8XKL - chains 8 and 9 of the 8 polymer chains in the assembly; structure by electron microscopy, 2.84 A resolution.

Chain 8:
Protein: Acpii-2
Organism: Chroomonas placoidea
Amino-acid sequence (217 residues; row label = number of the first residue in the row):
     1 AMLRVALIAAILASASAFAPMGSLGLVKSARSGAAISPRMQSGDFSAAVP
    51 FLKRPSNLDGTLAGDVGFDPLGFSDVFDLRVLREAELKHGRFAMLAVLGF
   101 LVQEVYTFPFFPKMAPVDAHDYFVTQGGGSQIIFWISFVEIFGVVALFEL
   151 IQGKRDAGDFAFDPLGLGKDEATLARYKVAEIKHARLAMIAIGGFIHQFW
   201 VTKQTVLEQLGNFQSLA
Unresolved in the structure: 1-43, 217
Bound ions: chlorophyll a Mg (6 sites), coordinated by Ala48, Glu86, Gln131, Glu140, Glu181, Gln198
Residues lining bound ligands:
  - 8CT ((6'R,11cis,11'cis,13cis,15cis)-4',5'-didehydro-5',6'-dihydro-beta,beta-carotene): Trp135, Phe138, Phe142
  - chlorophyll a (CLA), molecule 1: Ala47, Ala48, Val49, Pro50, Phe51, Val66, Phe68
  - chlorophyll a (CLA), molecule 2: Leu58, Leu62, Ala63, Gly64, Asp65, Val66, Gly67, Phe68, Asp69, Phe73, Ser74, Leu79, Leu82, Arg83, Ala85, Glu86, His89, Arg186, Met189, Ile190
  - chlorophyll a (CLA), molecule 3: Phe73, Phe77, Leu82, His89
  - chlorophyll a (CLA), molecule 4: Val81, Glu84, Ala85, Lys88, His89, Phe92, Ile133, Ile136, Ser137, Glu140, Ile141, Gly143, Val144, Leu147
  - chlorophyll a (CLA), molecule 5: Arg91, Met94, Leu95, Leu98, Gly158, Asp159, Phe160, Ala161, Phe162, Asp163, Leu167, Gly168, Leu174, Tyr177, Lys178, Ala180, Glu181
  - chlorophyll a (CLA), molecule 6: Phe92, Leu95, Ala96, Leu98, Gly99, Val102, Gln103, Tyr106, Thr107, Phe108, Phe111, Pro112, Met114, Phe123, Ile132
  - chlorophyll a (CLA), molecule 7: Phe111, Phe123, Gln126, Gly127, Gly128, Gln131, Ile132, Trp135
  - chlorophyll a (CLA), molecule 8: His120, Asp121, Val124, Gly129, Ser130, Ile132, Ile133
  - chlorophyll a (CLA), molecule 9: Phe138, Phe142, Phe160, Ala161, Phe162
  - chlorophyll a (CLA), molecule 10: Arg176, Val179, Ala180, Lys183, His184, Leu187
  - chlorophyll a (CLA), molecule 11: Ile190, Gly193, Gly194, His197, Gln198, Val201, Thr202, Gln209, Phe213, Gln214, Ser215, Leu216
  - chlorophyll a (CLA), molecule 12: His197, Trp200, Val201
  - chlorophyll a (CLA), molecule 13: Phe213, Ser215, Leu216
  - Allobetaxanthin (IHT; (1R)-3,5,5-trimethyl-4-[(3E,5E,7E,9E,11E,13E,15E,17E)-3,7,12,16-tetramethyl-18-(2,6,6-trimethylcyclohexen-1-yl)octadeca-3,5,7,9,11,13,15,17-octaen-1-ynyl]cyclohex-3-en-1-ol): Phe68, Val117, His120, Asp121, Met189, Ile190, Ile192, Gly193, Ile196, His197, Trp200
  - Alloxanthin (II0; (1R)-3,5,5-trimethyl-4-[(3E,5E,7E,9E,11E,13E,15E)-3,7,12,16-tetramethyl-18-[(4R)-2,6,6-trimethyl-4-oxidanyl-cyclohexen-1-yl]octadeca-3,5,7,9,11,13,15-heptaen-1,17-diynyl]cyclohex-3-en-1-ol), molecule 1: Phe68, Asp69, Pro70, Leu71, Gly72, Phe73, His89, Phe92, Ala93, Ala96, Phe100, Gln103, Pro116, Val117, Ala119, His120, Met189, Ile190, Ile192, Ile196
  - Alloxanthin (II0), molecule 2: Lys88, Arg91, Phe92, Leu95, Phe110, Phe111, Gln126, Ile132, Ile136, Val139, Glu140, Phe160
  - Alloxanthin (II0), molecule 3: Met94, Leu95, Val97, Leu98, Phe162, Asp163, Pro164, Leu165, Gly166, Leu167, His184, Leu187, Ala188, Ala191, Phe195, Gln198, Val206, Leu210
  - Alloxanthin (II0), molecule 4: Gly127, Ser130, Gln131, Phe134, Trp135
  - Alloxanthin (II0), molecule 5: Lys183, Arg186, Leu187, Ile190, Val201
  - Chlorophyll c2 (KC2): Arg176, Tyr177, Ala180, His184, Leu187

Chain 9:
Protein: Acpii-3
Organism: Chroomonas placoidea
Amino-acid sequence (222 residues; row label = number of the first residue in the row):
     1 ITHSRMLRTAILALCVAGASAFTASPALYKSASRKAAVSGMKMQDRSYAM
    51 PFLSRPPALDGSMAGDVGFDPLGFSNYFDLKWLREAELKHGRVCMLGCLG
   101 FLVQEQANLPLPGFDNKLATEAFFSVPAGGLWQIFFSLGAIEIITNKGKL
   151 TPGSMFTGGRAPGDLDFDPLNLSVDETALRRFELAELKHARLAMIGLGGM
   201 LHQMLLTKQAPIEQLTNFKSLA
Unresolved in the structure: 1-44
Bound ions: chlorophyll a Mg (5 sites), coordinated by Ala49, Glu87, Gln104, Glu186, Gln203
Residues lining bound ligands:
  - 8CT ((6'R,11cis,11'cis,13cis,15cis)-4',5'-didehydro-5',6'-dihydro-beta,beta-carotene): Phe69, Thr120, Phe123, Phe124, Ile195, Leu197, Gly198, Leu201, His202, Leu205
  - chlorophyll a (CLA), molecule 1: Tyr48, Ala49, Met50, Pro51, Phe52, Val67, Phe69
  - chlorophyll a (CLA), molecule 2: Leu59, Met63, Ala64, Gly65, Asp66, Val67, Gly68, Phe69, Asp70, Phe74, Ser75, Leu80, Leu83, Arg84, Ala86, Glu87, His90, Arg191, Met194, Ile195
  - chlorophyll a (CLA), molecule 3: Phe74, Phe78, Trp82, Leu83, Ala86, His90
  - chlorophyll a (CLA), molecule 4: Trp82, Glu85, Ala86, Lys89, His90, Phe135, Leu138, Gly139, Glu142, Asn146, Leu150, Met155
  - chlorophyll a (CLA), molecule 5: Arg92, Met95, Leu96, Gly163, Asp164, Leu165, Asp166, Phe167, Asp168, Leu172, Ser173, Leu179, Phe182, Glu183, Ala185, Glu186, His189
  - chlorophyll a (CLA), molecule 6: Val93, Leu96, Gly97, Leu99, Gly100, Val103, Gln104, Ala107, Asn108, Leu109, Gly113, Phe114, Asp115, Asn116, Ala122, Phe123, Val126, Leu131, Ile134
  - chlorophyll a (CLA), molecule 7: Phe114, Pro127, Gly129, Gly130, Gln133, Ile134, Ser137
  - chlorophyll a (CLA), molecule 8: Arg181, Leu184, Ala185, Lys188, His189, Leu192
  - chlorophyll a (CLA), molecule 9: Phe182, Ala185, His189, Leu192
  - chlorophyll a (CLA), molecule 10: Ile195, Gly196, Gly198, Gly199, His202, Gln203, Leu206, Thr207, Gln214, Phe218, Lys219, Leu221
  - chlorophyll a (CLA), molecule 11: His202, Leu205, Leu206
  - chlorophyll a (CLA), molecule 12: Phe218, Ser220, Leu221
  - Alloxanthin (II0; (1R)-3,5,5-trimethyl-4-[(3E,5E,7E,9E,11E,13E,15E)-3,7,12,16-tetramethyl-18-[(4R)-2,6,6-trimethyl-4-oxidanyl-cyclohexen-1-yl]octadeca-3,5,7,9,11,13,15-heptaen-1,17-diynyl]cyclohex-3-en-1-ol), molecule 1: Phe69, Asp70, Pro71, Leu72, Gly73, Phe74, His90, Val93, Cys94, Gly97, Phe101, Gln104, Ala119, Ala122, Phe123, Met194, Leu197, Leu201
  - Alloxanthin (II0), molecule 2: Lys89, Arg92, Val93, Leu96, Leu109, Leu111, Pro112, Phe114, Ile134, Leu138, Glu142, Leu165
  - Alloxanthin (II0), molecule 3: Met95, Leu96, Cys98, Leu99, Phe167, Asp168, Pro169, Leu170, Asn171, Leu172, His189, Leu192, Ala193, Gly196, Gly199, Met200, Gln203, Leu215
  - Alloxanthin (II0), molecule 4: Lys188, Arg191, Leu192, Ile195, Leu206

Interface between chain 8 and chain 9:
Pairs across the interface (16):
  Phe142(8) with Met50(9), hydrophobic; Pro71(9), hydrophobic
  Val145(8) with Leu53(9), hydrophobic; Pro71(9); Leu72(9), hydrophobic
  Ala146(8) with Phe52(9), hydrophobic; Leu53(9), hydrophobic
  Glu149(8) with Leu53(9); Ser54(9), hydrogen bond
  Lys154(8) with Arg46(9), hydrogen bond (backbone-side chain); Ser54(9)
  Arg155(8) with Arg46(9); Phe52(9)
  Asp159(8) with Phe52(9)
  Phe160(8) with Phe52(9)
  Ala161(8) with Pro51(9), hydrophobic
Other interface residues (no listed pair), chain 8 (11 interface residues in all): Ile141, Asp156
Other interface residues (no listed pair), chain 9 (9 interface residues in all): Phe69

In short:
11 residues of chain 8 face 9 of chain 9 across their interface; the contacts include 2 hydrogen bonds. Polar
contacts include Glu149(8)-Ser54(9) and Lys154(8)-Arg46(9). 2 chlorophyll a molecules, one Alloxanthin
molecule and one compound 8CT molecule are bound between chain 8 and chain 9.
Here chain 8 is Acpii-2 and chain 9 is Acpii-3, both from Chroomonas placoidea. Entry 8XKL (Structure of
ACPII-CCPII from cryptophyte algae) was determined by electron microscopy.
